PDB entry 4XJ2 | X-ray diffraction, 1.80 A resolution | chain A

== Chain A ==
Molecule: Flavin reductase domain protein, FMN-binding protein
Source organism: Paracoccus denitrificans PD1222
UniProtKB: A1B5I2 (A1B5I2_PARDP); numbering as in UniProt (aligned over 2-181)
Amino-acid sequence (188 residues; row label = number of the first residue in the row):
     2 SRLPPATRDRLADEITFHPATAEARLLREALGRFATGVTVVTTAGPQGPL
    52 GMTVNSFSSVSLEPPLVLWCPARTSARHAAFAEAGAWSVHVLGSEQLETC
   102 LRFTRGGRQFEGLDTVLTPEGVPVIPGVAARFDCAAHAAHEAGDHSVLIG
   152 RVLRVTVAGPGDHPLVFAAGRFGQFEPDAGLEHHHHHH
Unresolved in the structure: 2-13, 22-24, 179-189
Differences from the reference sequence: expression tag (182-189)
Residues lining bound ligands: FMN (flavin mononucleotide): M53, T54, V55, N56, S57, C71, P72, A73, F104, T105, R106, H146, F168, F173

== In short ==
Chain A binds flavin mononucleotide.
Chain A is Flavin reductase domain protein, FMN-binding protein (Paracoccus denitrificans PD1222); the
structure, FerA - NADH:FMN oxidoreductase from Paracoccus denitrificans in complex with FMN, was determined by
X-ray diffraction.
